PDB entry 4ZFI | X-ray diffraction, 2.00 A resolution | chain A

Chain A:
Molecule: E3 ubiquitin-protein ligase Mdm2
Organism: Homo sapiens
Notes: EC 6.3.2.-
Reference sequence: Q00987 (MDM2_HUMAN), isoform Q00987-11; residues 18-113 here correspond to UniProt positions 24-119 (UniProt number = residue number + 6)
Sequence (97 residues; numbered 17 to 113; the number before each row is that of its first residue):
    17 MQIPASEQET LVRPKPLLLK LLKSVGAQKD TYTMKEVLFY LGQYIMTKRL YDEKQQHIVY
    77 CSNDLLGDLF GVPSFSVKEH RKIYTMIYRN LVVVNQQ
Not modelled in the structure: 17, 113
Differences from the reference sequence: initiating methionine (17)
Residues lining bound ligands: 4NJ ((5S)-3,5-bis(4-chlorobenzyl)-4-(6-chloro-1H-indol-3-yl)-5-hydroxy-1-methyl-1,5-dihydro-2H-pyrrol-2-one): L54, F55, L57, G58, I61, Y67, F91, V93, H96, I99, Y100
Reported in the primary citation:
  - binding site for 4NJ: K51, L54, F55, L57, G58, Q59, I61, Y67, F91, V93, H96, I99, Y100
  - conformationally variable residues (side-chain flip): Y67
  - self-association interface (contacts with another copy of this molecule); pairs are residue here / residue on that copy: F55-F55 (pi stacking)
  - mutagenesis - T47W: unchanged binding to nutlin-3

In short:
Bound to chain A: compound 4NJ. The paper reports a binding site for 4NJ at K51, L54 and F55 among others;
T47W leaves binding to nutlin-3 unchanged.
Chain A is E3 ubiquitin-protein ligase Mdm2 (Homo sapiens); the structure, Structure of Mdm2 with low
molecular weight inhibitor, was determined by X-ray diffraction together with 4ZGK from the same study.
